Entry 9DR1 (electron microscopy, 3.70 A resolution); this record covers chains J and R of the 8 polymer chains in the assembly.

== Chain J ==
Name: DNA-directed RNA polymerase subunit beta'
Organism: Escherichia coli
UniProt: A0A369F490 (A0A369F490_ECOLX); residue numbers follow UniProt; this construct covers 16-1373
Amino-acid sequence (1358 residues; each row starts with the number of its first residue):
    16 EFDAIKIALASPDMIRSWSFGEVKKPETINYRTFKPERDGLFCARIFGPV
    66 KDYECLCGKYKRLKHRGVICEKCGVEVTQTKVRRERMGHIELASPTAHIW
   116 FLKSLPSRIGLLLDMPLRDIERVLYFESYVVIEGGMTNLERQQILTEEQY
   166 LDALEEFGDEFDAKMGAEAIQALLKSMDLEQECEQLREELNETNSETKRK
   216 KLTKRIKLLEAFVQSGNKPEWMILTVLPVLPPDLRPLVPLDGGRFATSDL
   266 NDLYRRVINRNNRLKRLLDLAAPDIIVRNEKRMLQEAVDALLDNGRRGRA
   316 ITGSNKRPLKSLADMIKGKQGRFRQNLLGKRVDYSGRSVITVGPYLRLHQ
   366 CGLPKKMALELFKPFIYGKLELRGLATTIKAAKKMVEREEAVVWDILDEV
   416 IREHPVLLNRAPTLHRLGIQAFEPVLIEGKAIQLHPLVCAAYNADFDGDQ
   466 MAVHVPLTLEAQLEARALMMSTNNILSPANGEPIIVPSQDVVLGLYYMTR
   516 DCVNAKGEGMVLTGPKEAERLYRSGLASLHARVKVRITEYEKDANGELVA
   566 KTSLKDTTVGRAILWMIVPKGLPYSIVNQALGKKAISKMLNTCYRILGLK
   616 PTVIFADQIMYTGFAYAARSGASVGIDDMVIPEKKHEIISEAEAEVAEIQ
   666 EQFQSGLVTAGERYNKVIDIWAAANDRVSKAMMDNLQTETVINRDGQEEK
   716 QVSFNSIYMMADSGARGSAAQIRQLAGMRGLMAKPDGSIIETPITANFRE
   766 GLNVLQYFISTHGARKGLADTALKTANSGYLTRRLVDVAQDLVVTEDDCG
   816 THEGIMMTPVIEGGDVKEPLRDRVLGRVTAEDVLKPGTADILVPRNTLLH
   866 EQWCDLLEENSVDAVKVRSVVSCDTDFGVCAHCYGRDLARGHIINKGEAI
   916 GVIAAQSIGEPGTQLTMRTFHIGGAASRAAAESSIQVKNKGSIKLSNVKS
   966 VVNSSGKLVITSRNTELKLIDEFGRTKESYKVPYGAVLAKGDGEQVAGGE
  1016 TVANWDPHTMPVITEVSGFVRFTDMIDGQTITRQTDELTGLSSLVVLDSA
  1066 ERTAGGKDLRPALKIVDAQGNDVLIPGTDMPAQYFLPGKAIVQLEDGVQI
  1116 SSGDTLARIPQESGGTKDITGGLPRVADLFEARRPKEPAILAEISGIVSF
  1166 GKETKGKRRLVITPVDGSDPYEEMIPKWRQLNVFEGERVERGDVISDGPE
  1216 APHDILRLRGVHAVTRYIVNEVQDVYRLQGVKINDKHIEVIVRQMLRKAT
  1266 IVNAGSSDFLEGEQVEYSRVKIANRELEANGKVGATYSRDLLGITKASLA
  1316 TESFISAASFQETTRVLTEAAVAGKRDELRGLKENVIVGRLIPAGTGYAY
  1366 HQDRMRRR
Unresolved in the structure: 934-947, 1127-1133
Ion coordination: Mg2+: Asp462, Asp464 (shared with U72(R) of chain R)

== Chain R ==
Molecule: 10-nt RNA strand
Organism: Escherichia coli
Notes: EC 2.7.7.6
Sequence (10 nucleotides; row label = number of the first residue in the row):
    63 UGGUAGGAGU
Ion coordination: Mg2+: U72 (shared with Asp462(J), Asp464(J) of chain J)

== How chain J and chain R interact ==
Residue-residue contacts (9):
  Val253(J) with U63(R), base contact
  Pro254(J) with U63(R), base contact
  Leu255(J) with U63(R), base contact
  Asp256(J) with U63(R), sugar contact
  Arg322(J) with G65(R), hydrogen bond to the base; U66(R), hydrogen bond to the sugar
  Arg425(J) with U72(R), hydrogen bond to the sugar
  Asp462(J) with U72(R), sugar contact
  Asp464(J) with U72(R), hydrogen bond to the sugar
Interface residues without a listed pair, chain J (10 interface residues in all): Ala261, Gly463
Interface residues without a listed pair, chain R (6 interface residues in all): G64, G71

== Summary ==
10 residues of chain J and 6 residues of chain R are in contact, with 4 hydrogen bonds. Polar contacts include
Arg322(J)-G65(R), Arg322(J)-U66(R) and Arg425(J)-U72(R). The Mg2+ site is built by Asp462(J), Asp464(J) and
U72(R).
Here chain J is DNA-directed RNA polymerase subunit beta' and chain R is a 10-nt RNA strand, both from
Escherichia coli. Entry 9DR1 (E. coli RNA polymerase consensus volume with a bound fluoride riboswitch in the
ligand-bound state) was determined by electron microscopy.
